PDB entry 3Q3M | X-ray diffraction, 1.75 A resolution | chains A and H of the 8 polymer chains in the assembly

Chain A:
Molecule: Toluene-4-monooxygenase system protein A
From: Pseudomonas mendocina
Notes: EC 1.14.13.-
UniProtKB: Q6Q8Q7 (Q6Q8Q7_PSEME); the author numbering skips numbers that UniProt does not, so the offset changes along the chain: 1-491 = UniProt 1-491; 500-508 = UniProt 492-500
Sequence (500 residues; numbered 1 to 508; 8 numbers in that range are skipped by the numbering (no residue carries them; nothing is unmodelled there); the number before each row is that of its first residue):
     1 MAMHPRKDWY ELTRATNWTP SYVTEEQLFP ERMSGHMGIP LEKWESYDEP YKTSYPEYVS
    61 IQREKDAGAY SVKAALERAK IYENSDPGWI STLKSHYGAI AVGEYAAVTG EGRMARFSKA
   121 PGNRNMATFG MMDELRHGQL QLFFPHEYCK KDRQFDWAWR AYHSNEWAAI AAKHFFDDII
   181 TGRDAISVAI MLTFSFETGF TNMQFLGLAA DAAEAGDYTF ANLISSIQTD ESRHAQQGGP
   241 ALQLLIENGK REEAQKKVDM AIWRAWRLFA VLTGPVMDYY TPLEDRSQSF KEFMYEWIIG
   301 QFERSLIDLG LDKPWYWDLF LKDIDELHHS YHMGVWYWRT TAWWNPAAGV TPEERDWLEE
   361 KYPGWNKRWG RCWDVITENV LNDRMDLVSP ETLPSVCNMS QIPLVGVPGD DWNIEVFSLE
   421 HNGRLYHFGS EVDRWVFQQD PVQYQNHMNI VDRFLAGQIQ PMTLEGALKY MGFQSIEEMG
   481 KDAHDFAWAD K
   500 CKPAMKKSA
Disordered / not traced: 1, 501-508
Metal / ion sites: Fe ion site 1: Glu104, Glu134, His137 (together with 4-bromobenzoic acid); Fe ion site 2: Glu134, Glu197, Glu231, His234 (together with 4-bromobenzoic acid)
Ligand contacts:
  - 4-bromobenzoic acid (Z82), molecule 1: Arg6, Tyr51, Lys52
  - 4-bromobenzoic acid (Z82), molecule 2: Ala99, Ile100, Gly103, Glu104, Ala107, Glu134, Tyr162, Phe176, Ile180, Leu192, Phe196, Glu197, Phe205, Glu231, His234

Chain H:
Molecule: Toluene-4-monooxygenase system protein D
From: Pseudomonas mendocina
Notes: EC 1.14.13.-
UniProtKB: Q00459 (TMOD_PSEME); numbering as in UniProt (aligned over 1-103)
Sequence (103 residues; row label = number of the first residue in the row):
     1 MSTLADQALH NNNVGPIIRA GDLVEPVIET AEIDNPGKEI TVEDRRAYVR IAAEGELILT
    61 RKTLEEQLGR PFNMQELEIN LASFAGQIQA DEDQIRFYFD KTM
Disordered / not traced: 1
Ligand contacts: 4-bromobenzoic acid (Z82): Met74, Gln75, Leu77, Glu78, Ala90, Asp91, Glu92, Ile95

How chain A and chain H interact:
Pairs across the interface (5):
  Ala74(A) - Gly21(H)
  Ala74(A) - Asp22(H)
  Arg78(A) - Asp44(H)  salt bridge
  Arg78(A) - Arg46(H)  hydrogen bond (backbone-side chain)
  Lys80(A) - Arg46(H)
Other interface residues (no listed pair), chain A (4 interface residues in all): Lys150
Other interface residues (no listed pair), chain H (6 interface residues in all): Ala20, Glu25

In short:
4 residues of chain A face 6 of chain H across their interface, with 1 hydrogen bond and 1 salt bridge. Polar
pairs include Arg78(A)-Asp44(H) and Arg78(A)-Arg46(H). Bound to chain A: 4-bromobenzoic acid. Ligands of chain
H: 4-bromobenzoic acid.
Here chain A is Toluene-4-monooxygenase system protein A and chain H is Toluene-4-monooxygenase system protein
D, both from Pseudomonas mendocina. Entry 3Q3M (Toluene 4 monooxygenase HD Complex with Inhibitor
4-Bromobenzoate) was determined by X-ray diffraction (same publication as 3Q14, 3Q2A, 3Q3N, 3Q3O, 3RI7 and
3RMK).
